8QKH - chains A and a of the 8 polymer chains in the assembly; structure by electron microscopy, 4.15 A resolution (low resolution: residue-level contacts below are approximate; hydrogen-bond / salt-bridge calls are withheld).

# Chain A
Name: Capsid protein
Organism: Staphylococcus phage 812
UniProt: A1YTN7 (A1YTN7_9CAUD); residues 1-292 here = UniProt positions 1-292
Amino-acid sequence (292 residues; numbered 1 to 292; the number before each row is that of its first residue):
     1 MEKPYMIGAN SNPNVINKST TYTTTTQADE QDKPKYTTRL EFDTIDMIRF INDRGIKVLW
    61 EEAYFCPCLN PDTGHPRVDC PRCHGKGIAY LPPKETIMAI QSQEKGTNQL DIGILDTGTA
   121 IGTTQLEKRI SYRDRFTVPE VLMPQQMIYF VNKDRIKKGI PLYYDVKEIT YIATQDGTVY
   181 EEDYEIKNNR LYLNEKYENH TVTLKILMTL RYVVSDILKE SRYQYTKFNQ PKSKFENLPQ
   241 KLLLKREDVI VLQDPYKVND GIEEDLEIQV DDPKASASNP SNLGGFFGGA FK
Not modelled in the structure: 1, 270-292
Ion coordination: Zn2+: C66, C68, C80, C83
What the authors report for this chain:
  - conformationally variable residues (loop rearrangement): G106, G113, G118

# Chain a
Name: Putative neck protein
Organism: Staphylococcus phage 812
UniProt: A1YTN6 (A1YTN6_9CAUD); residue numbers follow UniProt; this construct covers 1-302
Amino-acid sequence (302 residues; numbered 1 to 302; the number before each row is that of its first residue):
     1 MVNSMFGGDL DPYEKSLNYE YPYHPSGNPK HIDVSEIDNL TLADYGWSPD AVKAYMFGIV
    61 VQNPDTGQPM GDEFYNHILE RAVGKAERAL DISILPDTQH EMRDYHETEF NSYMFVHAYR
   121 KPILQVENLQ LQFNGRPIYK YPANWWKVEH LAGHVQLFPT ALMQTGQSMS YDAVFNGYPQ
   181 LAGVYPPSGA TFAPQMIRLE YVSGMLPRKK AGRNKPWEMP PELEQLVIKY ALKEIYQVWG
   241 NLIIGAGIAN KTLEVDGITE TIGTTQSAMY GGASAQILQI NEDIKELLDG LRAYFGYNMI
   301 GL
Not modelled in the structure: 1-15, 162-189

# Chain A / chain a interface
Contacting residue pairs - 20 pairs, chain A then chain a:
  T38(A) with I248(a)
  L40(A) with K251(a); L253(a)
  E41(A) with K251(a)
  F42(A) with L253(a); I258(a); E260(a)
  D43(A) with E260(a)
  M47(A) with I258(a)
  K219(A) with D256(a)
  R222(A) with D256(a)
  F228(A) with P64(a); L242(a); I243(a); G245(a)
  N229(A) with Q62(a); P64(a)
  Q230(A) with P64(a); D65(a); T66(a)
Also at the interface, not in a pair above, chain A (14 interface residues in all): S221, K227, P231
Also at the interface, not in a pair above, chain a (17 interface residues in all): G67, I244, G257, T259

# In short
Chain A and chain a form an interface of 14 and 17 residues respectively. C66(A), C68(A), C80(A) and C83(A)
form the Zn2+ site. The paper reports conformational variability at G106(A), G113(A) and G118(A).
Here chain A is Capsid protein and chain a is Putative neck protein, both from Staphylococcus phage 812. Entry
8QKH (Neck of phage 812 virion (C6)) was determined by electron microscopy, deposited together with 8Q01,
8Q1I, 8Q7D, 8QEK, 8QEM, 8QJE, 8R5G and 8R69.
